7UTU - chains H and F of the 10 polymer chains in the assembly; structure by electron microscopy, 3.00 A resolution.

Chain H:
Protein: Heavy chain antibody fragment
From: Canis lupus familiaris
Notes: antibody fragment or engineered binder
Sequence (114 residues; each row starts with the number of its first residue; X marks 114 residues of unknown identity (built as UNK)):
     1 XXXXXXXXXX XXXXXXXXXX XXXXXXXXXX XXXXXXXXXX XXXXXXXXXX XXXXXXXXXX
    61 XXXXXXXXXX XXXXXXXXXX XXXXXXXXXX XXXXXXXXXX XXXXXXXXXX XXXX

Chain F:
Protein: Capsid protein 2
From: Canis lupus familiaris
Reference sequence: B2ZG07 (B2ZG07_PAVC); residue numbers follow UniProt; this construct covers 37-584
Sequence (548 residues; each row starts with the number of its first residue):
    37 GVGISTGTFN NQTEFKFLEN GWVEITANSS RLVHLNMPES ENYRRVVVNN MDKTAVNGNM
    97 ALDDIHAQIV TPWSLVDANA WGVWFNPGDW QLIVNTMSEL HLVSFEQEIF NVVLKTVSES
   157 ATQPPTKVYN NDLTASLMVA LDSNNTMPFT PAAMRSETLG FYPWKPTIPT PWRYYFQWDR
   217 TLIPSHTGTS GTPTNIYHGT DPDDVQFYTI ENSVPVHLLR TGDEFATGTF FFDCKPCRLT
   277 HTWQTNRALG LPPFLNSLPQ SEGATNFGDI GVQQDKRRGV TQMGNTNYIT EATIMRPAEV
   337 GYSAPYYSFE ASTQGPFKTP IAAGRGGAQT DENQAADGNP RYAFGRQHGQ KTTTTGETPE
   397 RFTYIAHQDT GRYPEGDWIQ NINFNLPVTN DNVLLPTDPI GGKTGINYTN IFNTYGPLTA
   457 LNNVPPVYPN GQIWDKEFDT DLKPRLHVNA PFVCQNNCPG QLFVKVAPNL TNEYDPDASA
   517 NMSRIVTYSD FWWKGKLVFK AKLRASHTWN PIQQMSINVD NQFNYVPSNI GGMKIVYEKS
   577 QLAPRKLY
Not modelled in the structure: 156-161, 362-371
Disulfide bonds: Cys490-Cys494

Chain H / chain F interface:
Chain F side of the interface, 9 residues: Asn292, Ser293, Asp305, Ile306, Gly307, Val308, Gln309, Lys312, Arg314

In short:
No residue of chain H is in contact with chain F.
Here chain H is Heavy chain antibody fragment and chain F is Capsid protein 2, both from Canis lupus
familiaris. Entry 7UTU (CPV Total-Fab Polyclonal B Site Fab (1 of 2)) was determined by electron microscopy
together with 7UTP, 7UTR, 7UTS and 7UTV from the same study.
